4EBD - chains A and P of the 3 polymer chains in the assembly; structure by X-ray diffraction, 2.57 A resolution.

== Chain A ==
Name: DNA polymerase iota
Organism: Homo sapiens
Notes: EC 2.7.7.7
UniProtKB: Q9UNA4 (POLI_HUMAN); residues 1-420 here correspond to UniProt positions 26-445 (UniProt number = residue number + 25)
Amino-acid sequence (420 residues; each row starts with the number of its first residue):
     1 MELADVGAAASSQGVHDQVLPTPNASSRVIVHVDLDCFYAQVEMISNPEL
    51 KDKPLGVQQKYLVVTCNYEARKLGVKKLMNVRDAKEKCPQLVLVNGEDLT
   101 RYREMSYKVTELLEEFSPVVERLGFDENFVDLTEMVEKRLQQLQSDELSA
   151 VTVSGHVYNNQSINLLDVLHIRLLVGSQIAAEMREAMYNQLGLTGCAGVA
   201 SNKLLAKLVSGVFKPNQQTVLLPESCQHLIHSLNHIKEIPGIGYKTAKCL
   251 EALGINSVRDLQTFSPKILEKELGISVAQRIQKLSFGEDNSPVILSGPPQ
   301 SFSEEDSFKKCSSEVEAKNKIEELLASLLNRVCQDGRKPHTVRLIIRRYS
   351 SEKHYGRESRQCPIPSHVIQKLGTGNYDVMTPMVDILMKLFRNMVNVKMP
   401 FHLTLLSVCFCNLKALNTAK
Disordered / not traced: 1-25, 336, 350-355, 372-377, 415-420
UniProt features mapped onto this chain:
  - active site: Glu-127 (Proton acceptor)
  - binding site (Mg(2+)): Asp-34, Leu-35, Asp-126
  - binding site (Mn(2+)): Asp-34, Leu-35, Asp-126
  - binding site (a 2'-deoxyribonucleoside 5'-triphosphate): Tyr-39, Arg-71
Metal / ion sites: Ca2+ site 1: Asp-34, Glu-127; Ca2+ site 2: Asp-34, Leu-35 (together with 0OJ); Ca2+ site 3: Lys-237, Ile-239, Ile-242 (shared with DC6(P) of chain P)
Residues lining bound ligands: 0OJ (South-methanocarba-2'-deoxyadenosine triphosphate): Asp-34, Leu-35, Asp-36, Cys-37, Phe-38, Tyr-39, Val-64, Thr-65, Tyr-68, Arg-71, Lys-77, Leu-78, Asp-126, Lys-214
Reported in the primary citation:
  - binding site for the 9-nt DNA strand: Tyr-61

== Chain P ==
Molecule: 7-nt DNA strand
Sequence (7 nucleotides; row label = number of the first residue in the row):
     1 AGGACCC
Modified residues: DOC (2',3'-dideoxycytidine-5'-monophosphate) at position 7
Metal / ion sites: Ca2+: DC6 (shared with Lys-237(A), Ile-239(A), Ile-242(A) of chain A)

== How chain A and chain P interact ==
Residue-residue contacts - 20 pairs, chain A then chain P:
  Glu-127(A) / DOC_7(P)  sugar contact
  Lys-207(A) / DOC_7(P)  salt bridge to the phosphate
  Pro-240(A) / DC6(P)  phosphate contact
  Gly-241(A) / DC5(P)  sugar contact
  Gly-241(A) / DC6(P)  hydrogen bond to the phosphate
  Ile-242(A) / DC6(P)  phosphate contact
  Gly-243(A) / DC5(P)  hydrogen bond to the phosphate
  Gly-243(A) / DC6(P)  phosphate contact
  Tyr-244(A) / DC5(P)  hydrogen bond to the phosphate
  Lys-245(A) / DA4(P)  salt bridge to the phosphate
  Lys-245(A) / DC5(P)  hydrogen bond to the phosphate
  Thr-246(A) / DA4(P)  phosphate contact
  Thr-246(A) / DC5(P)  hydrogen bond to the phosphate
  Arg-343(A) / DA1(P)  base contact
  Glu-358(A) / DG2(P)  phosphate contact
  Ser-359(A) / DA1(P)  sugar contact
  Ser-359(A) / DG2(P)  hydrogen bond to the phosphate
  Arg-360(A) / DA1(P)  salt bridge to the phosphate
  Arg-360(A) / DG2(P)  salt bridge to the phosphate
  Gln-361(A) / DA1(P)  hydrogen bond to the phosphate
Also at the interface, not in a pair above, chain A (18 interface residues in all): Leu-123, Gly-124, Ile-239, Arg-357

== In short ==
18 residues of chain A face 6 of chain P across their interface; the contacts include 7 hydrogen bonds and 4
salt bridges. Among the polar pairs are Gly-241(A)/DC6(P), Gly-243(A)/DC5(P) and Tyr-244(A)/DC5(P). Chain A
binds compound 0OJ. From the paper: a binding site for the 9-nt DNA strand at Tyr-61(A).
Chain A is DNA polymerase iota (Homo sapiens) and chain P is a 7-nt DNA strand; the structure,
Conformationally Restrained North-methanocarba-2'-deoxyadenosine Corrects the Error-Prone Nature of Human DNA
Polymerase Iota, was determined by X-ray diffraction, deposited together with 4EBC and 4EBE.
